Entry 6L5S (X-ray diffraction, 1.91 A resolution); this record covers chain A.

[Chain A]
Name: GgCGT
Organism: Glycyrrhiza glabra
Sequence (474 residues; row label = number of the first residue in the row; numbers below 1 keep their minus sign (Gly-1 is residue -1)):
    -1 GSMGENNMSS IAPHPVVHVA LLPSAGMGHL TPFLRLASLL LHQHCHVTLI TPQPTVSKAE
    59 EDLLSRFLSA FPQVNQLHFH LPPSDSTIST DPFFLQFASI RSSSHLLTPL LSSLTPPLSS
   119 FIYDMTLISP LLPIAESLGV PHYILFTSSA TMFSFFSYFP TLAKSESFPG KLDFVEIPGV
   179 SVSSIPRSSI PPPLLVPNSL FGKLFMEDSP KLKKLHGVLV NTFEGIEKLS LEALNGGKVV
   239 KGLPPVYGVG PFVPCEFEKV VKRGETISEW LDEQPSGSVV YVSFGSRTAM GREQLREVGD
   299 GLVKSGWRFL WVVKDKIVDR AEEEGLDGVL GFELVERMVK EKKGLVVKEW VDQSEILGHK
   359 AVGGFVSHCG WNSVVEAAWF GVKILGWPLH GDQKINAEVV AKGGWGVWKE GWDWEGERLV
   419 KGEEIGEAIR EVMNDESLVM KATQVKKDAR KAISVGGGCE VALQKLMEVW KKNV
Disordered / not traced: -1 to 5, 82-87, 259-262, 470-472
Small-molecule neighbours:
  - G50 (3-(4-hydroxyphenyl)-1-(2,4,6-trihydroxyphenyl)propan-1-one): Phe92, Met123, Thr124, Phe144, Ser146, Met150, Phe154, Pro189, Leu192, Phe199, Leu202, Phe203, His388, Gly389, Asp390
  - UDP (uridine-5'-diphosphate): Met25, Gly26, Thr29, Arg33, Ser281, Gly283, Ser284, Arg285, Thr286, Val310, Glu347, Trp348, Val349, Asp350, Gln351, His366, Gly368, Trp369, Asn370, Ser371, Glu374

[Summary]
Ligands of chain A: UDP and compound G50.
Chain A is GgCGT (Glycyrrhiza glabra); the structure, crystal structure of GgCGT in complex with UDP-Glu, was
determined by X-ray diffraction (same publication as 6L5P, 6L5Q, 6L5R and 6L7H).
